PDB entry 9C96 | electron microscopy, 3.00 A resolution | chains A and C of the 4 polymer chains in the assembly

[Chain A]
Molecule: MHC class I antigen
Source organism: Homo sapiens
UniProt: Q8WLS4 (Q8WLS4_HUMAN); residues 1-276 here correspond to UniProt positions 25-300 (UniProt number = residue number + 24)
Sequence (277 residues; numbered 0 to 276; the number before each row is that of its first residue; numbering starts at 0):
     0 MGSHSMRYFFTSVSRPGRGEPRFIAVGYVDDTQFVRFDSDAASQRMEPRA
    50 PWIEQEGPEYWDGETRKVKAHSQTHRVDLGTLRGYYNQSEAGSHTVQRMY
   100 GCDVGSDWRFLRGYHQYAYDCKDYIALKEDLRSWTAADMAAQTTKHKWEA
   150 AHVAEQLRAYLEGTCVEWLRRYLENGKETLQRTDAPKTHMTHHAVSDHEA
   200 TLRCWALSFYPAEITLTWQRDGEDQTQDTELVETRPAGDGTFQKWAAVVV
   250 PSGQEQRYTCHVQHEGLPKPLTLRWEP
Not modelled in the structure: 0-2, 79-91, 252-254, 275-276
Differences from the reference sequence: initiating methionine (0); engineered mutation C120 (Gly144 in Q8WLS4)
Cystine bridges: C101-C164, C203-C259
Reported in the primary citation:
  - conformationally variable residues (helix shift, order/disorder transition): I23, V34, S71 to G91, A117, A125, L126, E148 to H151
  - binding site for Lys-ile-leu-gly-phe-val: Y7, F9, E63, K66, H70, Y99, L156, Y159, W167, Y171

[Chain C]
Molecule: Tapasin-related protein
Source organism: Homo sapiens
UniProt: Q9BX59 (TPSNR_HUMAN); residues 1-384 here correspond to UniProt positions 22-405 (UniProt number = residue number + 21)
Sequence (384 residues; numbered 1 to 384; the number before each row is that of its first residue):
     1 KPHPAEGQWRAVDVVLDCFLVKDGAHRGALASSEDRARASLVLKQVPVLD
    51 DGSLEDFTDFQGGTLAQDDPPIIFEASVDLVQIPQAEALLHADSSGKEVT
   101 CEIFRYFLQMTETTVKTAAWFMANVQVSGGGPSISLVMKTPRVAKNEVLW
   151 HPTLNLPLSPQGTVRTAVEFQVMTQTQSLSFLLGSSASLDCGFSMAPGLD
   201 LISVEWRLQHLGRGQLVYSWTAGQGQAVRKGATLEPAQLGMARDASLTLP
   251 GLTIQDEGTYICQITTSLYQAQQIIQLNIQASPKVRLSLANEALLPTLIC
   301 DIAGYYPLDVVVTWTREELGGSPAQVSGASFSSLRQSVAGTYSISSSLTA
   351 EPGSAGATYTCQVTHISLEEPLGASTQVVPPERR
Not modelled in the structure: 1-14, 22-35, 43-64, 81-97, 106-120, 137-167, 196-200, 223-224, 235-241, 290-295, 318-321, 353-356, 377-384
Differences from the reference sequence: variant V21 (Ala42 in Q9BX59), V125 (Met146 in Q9BX59), A144 (Thr165 in Q9BX59), V148 (Ala169 in Q9BX59); engineered mutation S94 (Cys115 in Q9BX59), F104 (Ser125 in Q9BX59), L211 (Lys232 in Q9BX59), Q270 (Arg291 in Q9BX59)
Cystine bridges: C18-C101, C191-C262, C300-C361
Reported in the primary citation:
  - mutagenesis - S104F/K211L/R270Q: increased binding to MHC class I antigen (chain A)
  - mutagenesis - E205K/R207E/Q209S/Q272S: abolished binding to peptide-loaded MHC-I (citing earlier work)
  - conformationally variable residues (order/disorder transition): G24 to R36

[Interface between chain A and chain C]
Pairs across the interface - 32 pairs, chain A then chain C:
  Q115(A) - G212(C)  hydrogen bond (side chain-backbone)
  K121(A) - T259(C)
  D122(A) - Q209(C)
  D122(A) - L211(C)
  D122(A) - G212(C)  hydrogen bond (side chain-backbone)
  A125(A) - Q209(C)
  T134(A) - Q209(C)
  T134(A) - I261(C)
  A135(A) - I261(C)
  A135(A) - Q272(C)
  A135(A) - I274(C)
  A136(A) - Q209(C)
  A136(A) - T259(C)
  A136(A) - I274(C)
  M138(A) - N124(C)
  M138(A) - Q272(C)
  M138(A) - Q273(C)
  M138(A) - I274(C)  hydrophobic
  Q141(A) - M122(C)
  Q141(A) - Q272(C)
  T142(A) - F104(C)
  K144(A) - Q263(C)
  K144(A) - Q272(C)
  T225(A) - V338(C)
  T228(A) - S337(C)
  T228(A) - V338(C)
  E229(A) - R335(C)  salt bridge
  E229(A) - Q336(C)
  L230(A) - R335(C)
  L230(A) - Q336(C)  hydrogen bond (backbone-backbone)
  V231(A) - L334(C)
  W244(A) - R335(C)
Also at the interface, not in a pair above, chain A (20 interface residues in all): K127, D137, E232
Also at the interface, not in a pair above, chain C (24 interface residues in all): S133, R207, H210, R213, Q270, A271, S343
The authors on this interface:
  - interface residues, chain A: Q115(A), K121(A), D122(A)
  - interface residues, chain C: G212(C), T259(C)

[Overview]
20 residues of chain A and 24 residues of chain C are in contact; the contacts include 3 hydrogen bonds and 1
salt bridge. Polar contacts include E229(A)-R335(C), Q115(A)-G212(C) and D122(A)-G212(C). From the paper: a
binding site for Lys-ile-leu-gly-phe-val at Y7(A), F9(A) and E63(A) among others; S104F/K211L/R270Q of chain C
increase binding to MHC class I antigen (chain A).
Here chain A is MHC class I antigen and chain C is Tapasin-related protein, both from Homo sapiens. Entry 9C96
(Cryo-EM structure of TAP binding protein related (TAPBPR) in complex with HLA-A*02:01 bound to a suboptimal
...) was determined by electron microscopy.
